9EM8 - chains D and F of the 8 polymer chains in the assembly; structure by electron microscopy, 4.10 A resolution (low resolution: residue-level contacts below are approximate; hydrogen-bond / salt-bridge calls are withheld).

== Chain D (and F) ==
Protein: Slr0869 protein
From: Synechocystis sp. PCC 6803
Notes: chain F of this document is another copy of the same molecule, construct and numbering; everything in this record applies to it too
UniProtKB: P73765 (P73765_SYNY3); residues 1-812 here = UniProt positions 1-812
Amino-acid sequence (820 residues; numbered 1 to 820; the number before each row is that of its first residue):
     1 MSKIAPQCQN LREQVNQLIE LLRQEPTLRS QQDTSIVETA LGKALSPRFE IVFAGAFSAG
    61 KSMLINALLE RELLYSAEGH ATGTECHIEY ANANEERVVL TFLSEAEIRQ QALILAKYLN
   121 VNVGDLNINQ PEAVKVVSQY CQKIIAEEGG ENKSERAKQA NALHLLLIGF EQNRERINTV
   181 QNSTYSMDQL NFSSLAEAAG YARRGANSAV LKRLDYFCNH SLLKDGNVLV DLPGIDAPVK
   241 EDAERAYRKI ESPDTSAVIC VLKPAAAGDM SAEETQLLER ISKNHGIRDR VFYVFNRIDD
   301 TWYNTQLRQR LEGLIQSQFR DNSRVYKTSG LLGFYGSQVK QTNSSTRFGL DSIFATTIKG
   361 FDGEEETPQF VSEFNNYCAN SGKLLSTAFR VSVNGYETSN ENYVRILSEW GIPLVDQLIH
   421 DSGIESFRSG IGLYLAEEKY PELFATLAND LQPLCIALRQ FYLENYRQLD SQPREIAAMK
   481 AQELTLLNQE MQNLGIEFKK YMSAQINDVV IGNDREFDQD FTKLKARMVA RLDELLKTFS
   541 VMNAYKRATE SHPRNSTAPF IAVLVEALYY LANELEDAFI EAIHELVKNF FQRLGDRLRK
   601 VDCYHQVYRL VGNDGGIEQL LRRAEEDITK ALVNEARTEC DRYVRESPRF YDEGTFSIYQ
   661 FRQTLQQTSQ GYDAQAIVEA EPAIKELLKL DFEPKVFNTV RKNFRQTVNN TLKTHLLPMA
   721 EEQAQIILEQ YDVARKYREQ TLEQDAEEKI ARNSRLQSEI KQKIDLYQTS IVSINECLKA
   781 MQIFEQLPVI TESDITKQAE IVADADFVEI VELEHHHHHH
Disordered / not traced: 1, 794-820
Sequence notes: expression tag (813-820)

== Interface between chain D and chain F ==
Contacting residue pairs (22; chain D residue first):
  Ala-631(D) / Asn-634(F)
  Asn-634(D) / Ala-631(F)
  Asn-634(D) / Thr-711(F)
  Asn-634(D) / Thr-714(F)
  Asn-634(D) / His-715(F)
  Arg-637(D) / Thr-714(F)
  Thr-638(D) / Asn-710(F)
  Thr-638(D) / Thr-711(F)
  Asp-641(D) / Gln-706(F)
  Asp-641(D) / Asn-710(F)
  Arg-642(D) / Asn-703(F)
  Arg-642(D) / Thr-707(F)
  Asn-703(D) / Arg-642(F)
  Gln-706(D) / Asp-641(F)
  Thr-707(D) / Arg-642(F)
  Asn-710(D) / Thr-638(F)
  Asn-710(D) / Asp-641(F)
  Thr-711(D) / Asn-634(F)
  Thr-711(D) / Thr-638(F)
  Thr-714(D) / Asn-634(F)
  Thr-714(D) / Arg-637(F)
  His-715(D) / Asn-634(F)

== Summary ==
Chain D and chain F each contribute 13 residues to their interface.
Chain D and chain F are both Slr0869 protein (Synechocystis sp. PCC 6803); the structure, Oligomeric structure
of SynDLP in presence of GDP, was determined by electron microscopy (same publication as 9EM7 and 9EM9).
